8C4I - chains A and K of the 10 polymer chains in the assembly; structure by X-ray diffraction, 3.20 A resolution.

# Chain A (and K)
Molecule: BmSF-TAL
Source organism: Bacillus aryabhattai
Notes: chain K of this document is another copy of the same molecule, construct and numbering; everything in this record applies to it too
UniProtKB: A0A7W3N5X5 (A0A7W3N5X5_9BACI); residue numbers follow UniProt; this construct covers 1-226
Chain sequence (226 residues; row label = number of the first residue in the row):
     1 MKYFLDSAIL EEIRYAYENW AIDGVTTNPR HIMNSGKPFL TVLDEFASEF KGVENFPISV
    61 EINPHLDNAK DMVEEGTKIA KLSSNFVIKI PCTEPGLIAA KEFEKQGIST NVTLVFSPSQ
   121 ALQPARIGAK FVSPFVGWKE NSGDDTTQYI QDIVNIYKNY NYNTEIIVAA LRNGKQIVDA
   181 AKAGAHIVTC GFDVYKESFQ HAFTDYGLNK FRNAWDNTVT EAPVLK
Unresolved in the structure: 219-226 (chain K: 220-226)
UniProt features mapped onto this chain:
  - active site: Lys89 (Schiff-base intermediate with substrate)
From the paper describing this entry:
  - conformationally variable residues (side-chain flip): Arg30, Glu61, Arg172

# Interface between chain A and chain K
Contacting residue pairs (29):
  Glu140(A) - Asn173(K)
  Glu140(A) - Gly174(K)  hydrogen bond (backbone-backbone)
  Glu140(A) - Lys175(K)  hydrogen bond (backbone-backbone)
  Asn141(A) - Asn173(K)
  Asn141(A) - Gly174(K)
  Asn141(A) - Glu197(K)
  Asn141(A) - Ser198(K)
  Ser142(A) - Glu197(K)
  Ser142(A) - Gln200(K)  hydrogen bond (side chain-backbone)
  Ser142(A) - His201(K)
  Gly143(A) - Gly174(K)
  Gly143(A) - Lys175(K)
  Asp144(A) - Lys175(K)
  Asp144(A) - His201(K)  salt bridge
  Arg172(A) - Asn141(K)
  Asn173(A) - Glu140(K)
  Asn173(A) - Asn141(K)
  Gly174(A) - Glu140(K)  hydrogen bond (backbone-backbone)
  Gly174(A) - Asn141(K)
  Gly174(A) - Gly143(K)
  Lys175(A) - Glu140(K)  hydrogen bond (backbone-backbone)
  Lys175(A) - Gly143(K)
  Lys175(A) - Asp144(K)
  Glu197(A) - Asn141(K)
  Glu197(A) - Ser142(K)
  Ser198(A) - Asn141(K)
  Gln200(A) - Ser142(K)  hydrogen bond (backbone-side chain)
  His201(A) - Ser142(K)
  His201(A) - Asp144(K)  salt bridge
Other interface residues (no listed pair), chain A (14 interface residues in all): Val178
Other interface residues (no listed pair), chain K (14 interface residues in all): Arg172, Val178

# Overview
Chain A and chain K each contribute 14 residues to their interface; the contacts include 6 hydrogen bonds and
2 salt bridges. Among the polar pairs are Asp144(A)-His201(K), Ser142(A)-Gln200(K) and Glu140(A)-Gly174(K).
UniProt lists active-site residue Lys89(A) on chain A. The paper reports conformational variability at
Arg30(A), Glu61(A) and Arg172(A).
Both chains are BmSF-TAL (Bacillus aryabhattai). Entry 8C4I (Ligand-free Crystal Structure of the decameric
Sulfofructose Transaldolase BmSF-TAL) was determined by X-ray diffraction together with 8BC2, 8BC3 and 8BC4
from the same study.
